PDB entry 5D50 | X-ray diffraction, 2.49 A resolution | chains B and F of the 8 polymer chains in the assembly

== Chain B ==
Molecule: Repressor
From: Salmonella phage SPC32H
UniProtKB: T1S9Z0 (T1S9Z0_9CAUD); numbering as in UniProt (aligned over 1-198)
Sequence (199 residues; each row starts with the number of its first residue; numbering starts at 0):
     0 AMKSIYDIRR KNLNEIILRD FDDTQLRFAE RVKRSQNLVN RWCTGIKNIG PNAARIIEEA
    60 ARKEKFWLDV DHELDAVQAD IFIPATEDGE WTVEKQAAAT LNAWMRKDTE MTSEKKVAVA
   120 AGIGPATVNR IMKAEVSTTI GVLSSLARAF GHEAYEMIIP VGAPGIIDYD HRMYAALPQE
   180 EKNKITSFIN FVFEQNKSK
Unresolved in the structure: 0-66, 77-89, 107-118, 197-198
Sequence notes: expression tag (0)
What the authors report for this chain:
  - mutagenesis - N36A, F187A: decreased binding to DNA
  - mutagenesis - R40A, K46A: abolished binding to DNA
  - mutagenesis - V69R: increased stability
  - mutagenesis - V69R (Kd of 8.6 nM): unchanged binding to DNA

== Chain F ==
Molecule: Anti-repressor protein
From: Salmonella phage SPC32H
UniProtKB: T1SA45 (T1SA45_9CAUD); numbering as in UniProt (aligned over 1-86)
Sequence (86 residues; each row starts with the number of its first residue):
     1 MQRQYHHPLE EGFEERIHTP VGVRSLVEDS HLMKLLRELD KDGFNVDGPL AELVALVNYV
    61 TSSQMTMQDL QTHLDYCAEQ LRKQTT
Unresolved in the structure: 1-19

== Chain B / chain F interface ==
Pairs across the interface - 18 pairs, chain B then chain F:
  Asp-68(B) with Val-54(F); Asn-58(F), hydrogen bond (backbone-side chain)
  Val-69(B) with Val-54(F), hydrophobic; Val-57(F), hydrophobic; Asn-58(F)
  Asp-70(B) with Asn-58(F), hydrogen bond (backbone-side chain); Thr-61(F)
  His-71(B) with Val-27(F); Val-57(F), hydrogen bond (side chain-backbone); Asn-58(F), hydrogen bond; Thr-61(F), hydrogen bond
  Asp-74(B) with Glu-28(F)
  Ser-186(B) with Tyr-76(F), hydrogen bond
  Phe-187(B) with His-73(F); Tyr-76(F), hydrophobic
  Phe-190(B) with Thr-72(F); Asp-75(F); Tyr-76(F), hydrophobic
Interface residues without a listed pair, chain B (12 interface residues in all): Glu-72, Leu-73, Val-76, Val-191
Interface residues without a listed pair, chain F (13 interface residues in all): Arg-24, Met-65, Glu-79
Interface features reported in the paper:
  - hot spots on chain F (mutagenesis) - Y76A (Kd >100 uM): decreased binding to Repressor (chain B)
  - hot spots on chain F (mutagenesis) - N58R (Kd >100 uM): abolished binding to Repressor (chain B)

== In short ==
12 residues of chain B and 13 residues of chain F are in contact, with 6 hydrogen bonds. Polar contacts
include Asp-68(B)/Asn-58(F), Asp-70(B)/Asn-58(F) and His-71(B)/Val-57(F). From the paper: N36A and F187A of
chain B reduce binding to DNA; R40A and K46A of chain B abolish binding to DNA; 7 substitutions were tested in
all.
Chain B is Repressor and chain F is Anti-repressor protein, both from Salmonella phage SPC32H; the structure,
Crystal structure of Rep-Ant complex from Salmonella-temperate phage, was determined by X-ray diffraction,
deposited together with 5D4Z.
